Entry 9PAV (electron microscopy, 3.22 A resolution); this record covers chains I and B of the 7 polymer chains in the assembly.

[Chain I]
Molecule: Antibody Fragment 1B2 Light Chain
Organism: Homo sapiens
Notes: antibody fragment or engineered binder
Amino-acid sequence (236 residues; row label = number of the first residue in the row):
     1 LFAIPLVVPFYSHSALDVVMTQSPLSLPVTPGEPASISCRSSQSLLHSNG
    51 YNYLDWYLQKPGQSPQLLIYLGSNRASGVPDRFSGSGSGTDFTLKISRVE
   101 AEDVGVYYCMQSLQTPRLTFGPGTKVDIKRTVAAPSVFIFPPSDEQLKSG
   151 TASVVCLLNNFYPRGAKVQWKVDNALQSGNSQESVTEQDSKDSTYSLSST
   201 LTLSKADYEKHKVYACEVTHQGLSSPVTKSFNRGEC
Unresolved in the structure: 1-16, 173-176, 213-214, 232-236
Cystine bridges: Cys-39/Cys-109, Cys-156/Cys-216

[Chain B]
Molecule: 6-deoxyerythronolide-B synthase
Organism: Amycolatopsis mediterranei
Notes: EC 2.3.1.94
Reference sequence: O54666 (O54666_AMYMD); residues 32-1580 here correspond to UniProt positions 631-2179 (UniProt number = residue number + 599)
Amino-acid sequence (1683 residues; numbered 1 to 1683; the number before each row is that of its first residue):
     1 MASTDSEKVAEYLRRATLDLRAARQRIRELEGEPIAIVGMACRLPGGVAS
    51 PEDLWRLVAERVDAVSEFPGDRGWDLDSLIDPDRERAGTSYVGQGGFLHD
   101 AGEFDAGFFGISPREAVAMDPQQRLLLETSWEALENAGVDPIALKGTDTG
   151 VFSGLMGQGYGSGAVAPELEGFVTTGVASSVASGRVSYVLGLEGPAVTVD
   201 TACSSSLVAMHLAAQALRQGECSMALAGGVTVMATPGSFVEFSRQRALAP
   251 DGRCKAFAAAADGTGWSEGVGVVVLERLSVARERGHRILAVLRGSAVNQD
   301 GASNGLTAPNGLSQQRVIRRALAAAGLAPSDVDVVEAHGTGTTLGDPIEA
   351 QALLATYGQERKQPLWLGSLKSNIGHAQAAAGVAGVIKMVQALRHETLPP
   401 TLHVDKPTLEVDWSAGAIELLTEARAWPRNGRPRRAGVSSFGVSGTNAHL
   451 ILEEAPAEEPVAAPELPVVPLVVSARSTESLSGQAERLASLLEGDVSLTE
   501 VAGALVSRRAVLDERAVVVAGSREEAVTGLRALNTAGSGTPGKVVWVFPG
   551 QGTQWAGMGRELLAESPVFAERIAECAAALAPWIDWSLVDVLRGEGDLGR
   601 VDVLQPACFAVMVGLAAVWESVGVRPDAVVGHSQGEIAAACVSGALSLED
   651 AAKVVALRSQAIAAELSGRGGMASVALGEDDVVSRLVDGVEVAAVNGPSS
   701 VVIAGDAHALDATLEILSGEGIRVRRVAVDYASHTRHVEDIRDTLAETLA
   751 GISAQAPAVPFYSTVTSEWVRDAGVLDGGYWYRNLRNQVRFGAAATALLE
   801 QGHTVFVEVSAHPVTVQPLSELTGDAIGTLRREDGGLRRLLASMGELFVR
   851 GIDVDWTAMVPAAGWVDLPTYAFEHRHYWLEPAEPASAGDPLLGTVVSTP
   901 GSDRLTAVAQWSRRAQPWAVDGLVPNAALVEAAIRLGDLAGTPVVGELVV
   951 DAPVVLPRRGSREVQLIVGEPGEQRRRPIEVFSREADEPWTRHAHGTLAP
  1001 AAAAVPEPAAAGDATDVTVAGLRDADRYGIHPALLDAAVRTVVGDDLLPS
  1051 VWTGVSLLASGATAVTVTPTATGLRLTDPAGQPVLTVESVRGTPFVAEQG
  1101 TTDALFRVDWPEIPLPTAETADFLPYEATSAEATLSALQAWLADPAETRL
  1151 AVVTGDCTEPGAAAIWGLVRSAQSEHPGRIVLADLDDPAVLPAVVASGEP
  1201 QVRVRNGVASVPRLTRVTPRQDARPLDPEGTVLITGGTGTLGALTARHLV
  1251 TAHGVRHLVLVSRRGEAPELQEELTALGASVAIAACDVADRAQLEAVLRA
  1301 IPAEHPLTAVIHTAGVLDDGVVTELTPDRLATVRRPKVDAARLLDELTRE
  1351 ADLAAFVLFSSAAGVLGNPGQAGYAAANAELDALARQRNSLDLPAVSIAW
  1401 GYWATVSGMTEHLGDADLRRNQRIGMSGLPADEGMALLDAAIATGGTLVA
  1451 AKFDVAALRATAKAGGPVPPLLRGLAPLPRRAAAKTASLTERLAGLAETE
  1501 QAAALLDLVRRHAAEVLGHSGAESVHSGRTFKDAGFDSLTAVELRNRLAA
  1551 ATGLTLSPAMIFDYPKPPALADHLRAKLFGTEVRGEAPSALAGLDALEAA
  1601 LPEVPATEREELVQRLERMLAALRPVAQAADASGTGANPSGDDLGEAGVD
  1651 ELLEALGRELDGDGNSSSVDKLAAALEHHHHHH
Unresolved in the structure: 884-889, 1097-1683
Differences from the reference sequence: expression tag (1-31, 1581-1683)
From the paper describing this entry:
  - catalytic residues: Cys-203

[Interface between chain I and chain B]
Contacting residue pairs - 5 pairs, chain I then chain B:
  Asn-49(I) with Arg-14(B), hydrogen bond (backbone-side chain)
  Tyr-51(I) with Arg-14(B)
  Arg-75(I) with Arg-24(B), hydrogen bond (backbone-side chain)
  Arg-98(I) with Gly-326(B), hydrogen bond (side chain-backbone); Leu-327(B), hydrogen bond (side chain-backbone)
Also at the interface, not in a pair above, chain I (7 interface residues in all): Asn-74, Ala-76, Ser-77
Also at the interface, not in a pair above, chain B (6 interface residues in all): Thr-17, Ala-328

[In short]
7 residues of chain I face 6 of chain B across their interface; the contacts include 4 hydrogen bonds. Polar
pairs include Asn-49(I)/Arg-14(B), Arg-75(I)/Arg-24(B) and Arg-98(I)/Gly-326(B). From the paper: the catalytic
residue Cys-203(B).
Here chain I is Antibody Fragment 1B2 Light Chain (Homo sapiens) and chain B is 6-deoxyerythronolide-B
synthase (Amycolatopsis mediterranei). Entry 9PAV (Antibody (1B2) Bound Rifamycin Synthetase Module 1 in the
Elongation Mode) was determined by electron microscopy (same publication as 9PAT and 9PC6).
